PDB entry 3CC4 | X-ray diffraction, 2.70 A resolution | chains Q and 0 of the 31 polymer chains in the assembly

Chain Q:
Protein: 50S ribosomal protein L21e
From: Haloarcula marismortui
UniProt: P12734 (RL21_HALMA); residues 0-95 here correspond to UniProt positions 1-96 (UniProt number = residue number + 1)
Amino-acid sequence (96 residues; row label = number of the first residue in the row; numbering starts at 0):
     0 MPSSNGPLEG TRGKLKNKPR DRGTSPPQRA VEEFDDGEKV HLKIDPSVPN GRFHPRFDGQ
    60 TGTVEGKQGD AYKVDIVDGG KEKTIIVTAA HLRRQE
Unresolved in the structure: 0
Ion coordination: Na+: Asp-20, Gly-22, Ser-24, Ser-46

Chain 0:
Molecule: 23S ribosomal RNA
From: Haloarcula marismortui
Sequence (2923 nucleotides; numbered 1 to 2923; the number before each row is that of its first residue):
     1 GUUGGCUACU AUGCCAGCUG GUGGAUUGCU CGGCUCAGGC GCUGAUGAAG GACGUGCCAA
    61 GCUGCGAUAA GCUGUGGGGA GCCGCACGGA GGCGAAGAAC CACAGAUUUC CGAAUGAGAA
   121 UCUCUCUAAC AAUUGCUUCG CGCAAUGAGG AACCCCGAGA ACUGAAACAU CUCAGUAUCG
   181 GGAGGAACAG AAAACGCAAC GUGAUGUCGU UAGUAACCGC GAGUGAACGC GAUACAGCCC
   241 AAACCGAAGC CCUCACGGGC AAUGUGGUGU CAGGGCUACC UCUCAUCAGC CGACCGUCUU
   301 CACGAAGUCU CUUGGAAUAG AGCGUGAUAC AGGGUGACAA CCCCGUACUG AAGACCAGUA
   361 CGCUGUGCGG UAGUGCCAGA GUAGCGGGGG UUGGAUAUCC CUCGCGAAUA ACGCAGGCAU
   421 CGACUGCGAA GGCUAAACAC AACCUGAGAC CGAUAGUGAA CAAGUAGUGU GAACGAACGC
   481 UGCAAAGUAC CCUCAGAAGG GAGGCGAAAU AGAGCAUGAA AUCAGUUGGC GAUCGAGCGA
   541 CAGGGCAUAC AAGGUCCCUU GACGAAUGAC CGAGACGCGA GUCUCCAGUA AGACUCACGG
   601 GAAGCCGAUG UUCUGUCGUA CGUUUUGAAA AACGAGCCAG GGAGUGUGUC UGUAUGGCAA
   661 GUCUAACCGG AGUAUCCGGG GAGGCACAGG GAAACCGACA UGGCCGCAGG GCUUUGCCCG
   721 AGGGCCGCCG UCUUCAAGGG CGGGGAGCCA UGUGGACACG ACCCGAAUCC GGACGAUCUA
   781 CGCAUGGACA AGAUGAAGCG UGCCGAAAGG CACGUGGAAG UCUGUUAGAG UUGGUGUCCU
   841 ACAAUACCCU CUCGUGAUCU AUGUGUAGGG GUGAAAGGCC CAUCGAGUCC GGCAACAGCU
   901 GGUUCCAAUC GAAACAUGUC GAAGCAUGAC CUCCGCCGAG GUAGUCUGUG AGGUAGAGCG
   961 ACCGAUUGGU GUGUCCGCCU CCGAGAGGAG UCGGCACACC UGUCAAACUC CAAACUUACA
  1021 GACGCUGUUU GACGCGGGGA UUCCGGUGCG CGGGGUAAGC CUGUGUACCA GGAGGGGAAC
  1081 AACCCAGAGA UAGGUUAAGG UCCCCAAGUG UGGAUUAAGU GUAAUCCUCU GAAGGUGGUC
  1141 UCGAGCCCUA GACAGCCGGG AGGUGAGCUU AGAAGCAGCU ACCCUCUAAG AAAAGCGUAA
  1201 CAGCUUACCG GCCGAGGUUU GAGGCGCCCA AAAUGAUCGG GACUCAAAUC CACCACCGAG
  1261 ACCUGUCCGU ACCACUCAUA CUGGUAAUCG AGUAGAUUGG CGCUCUAAUU GGAUGGAAGC
  1321 AGGGGCGAGA GCUCCUGUGG ACCGAUUAGU GACGAAAAUC CUGGCCAUAG UAGCAGCGAU
  1381 AGUCGGGUGA GAACCCCGAC GGCCUAAUGG AUAAGGGUUC CUCAGCACUG CUGAUCAGCU
  1441 GAGGGUUAGC CGGUCCUAAG UCUCACCGCA ACUCGACUGA GACGAAAUGG GAAACAGGUU
  1501 AAUAUUCCUG UGCCAUCAUG CAGUGAAAGU UGACGCCCUG GGGUCGAUCA CGCCGGGCAU
  1561 UCGCCCGGUC GAACCGUCCA ACUCCGUGGA AGCCGUAAUG GCAGGAAGCG GACGAACGGC
  1621 GGCAUAGGGA AACGUGAUUC AACCUGGGGC CCAUGAAAAG ACGAGCAUGA UGUCCGUACC
  1681 GAGAACCGAC ACAGGUGUCC AUGGCGGCGA AAGCCAAGGC CUGUCGGGAG CAACCAACGU
  1741 UAGGGAAUUC GGCAAGUUAG UCCCGUACCU UCGGAAGAAG GGAUGCCUGC UCCGGAACGG
  1801 AGCAGGUCGC AGUGACUCGG AAGCUCGGAC UGUCUAGUAA CAACAUAGGU GACCGCAAAU
  1861 CCGCAAGGAC UCGUACGGUC ACUGAAUCCU GCCCAGUGCA GGUAUCUGAA CACCUCGUAC
  1921 AAGAGGACGA AGGACCUGUC AACGGCGGGG GUAACUAUGA CCCUCUUAAG GUAGCGUAGU
  1981 ACCUUGCCGC AUCAGUAGCG GCUUGCAUGA AUGGAUUAAC CAGAGCUUCA CUGUCCCAAC
  2041 GUUGGGCCCG GUGAACUGUA CAUUCCAGUG CGGAGUCUGG AGACACCCAG GGGGAAGCGA
  2101 AGACCCUAUG GAGCUUUACU GCAGGCUGUC GCUGAGACGU GGUCGCCGAU GUGCAGCAUA
  2161 GGUAGGAGUC GUUACAGAGG UACCCGCGCU AGCGGGCCAC CCAGACAACA GUGAAAUACU
  2221 ACCCGUCGGU GACUGCGACU CUCACUCCGG GAGGAGGACA CCGAUAGCCG GGCAGUUUGA
  2281 CUGGGGCGGU ACGCGCUCGA AAAGAUAUCG AGCGCGCCCU AUGGUCAUCU CAGCCGGGAC
  2341 AGAGACCCGG CGAAGAGUGC AAGAGCAAAA GAUGACUUGA CAGUGUUCUU CCCAACGAGG
  2401 AACGCUGACG CGAAAGCGUG GUCUAGCGAA CCAAUUAGCC UGCUUGAUGC GGGCAAUUGA
  2461 UGACAGAAAA GCUACCCUAG GGAUAACAGA GUCGUCACUC GCAAGAGCAC AUAUCGACCG
  2521 AGUGGCUUGC UACCUCGAUG UCGGUUCCCU CCAUCCUGCC CGUGCAGAAG CGGGCAAGGG
  2581 UGAGGUUGUU CGCCUAUUAA AGGAGGUCGU GAGCUGGGUU UAGACCGUCG UGAGACAGGU
  2641 CGGCUGCUAU CUACUGGGUG UGUAAUGGUG UCUGACAAGA ACGACCGUAU AGUACGAGAG
  2701 GAACUACGGU UGGUGGCCAC UGGUGUACCG GUUGUUCGAG AGAGCACGUG CCGGGUAGCC
  2761 ACGCCACACG GGGUAAGAGC UGAACGCAUC UAAGCUCGAA ACCCACUUGG AAAAGAGACA
  2821 CCGCCGAGGU CCCGCGUACA AGACGCGGUC GAUAGACUCG GGGUGUGCGC GUCGAGGUAA
  2881 CGAGACGUUA AGCCCACGAG CACUAACAGA CCAAAGCCAU CAU
Unresolved in the structure: 1-9, 126-127, 715, 971-998, 1560, 1952-1963, 2137-2236, 2339-2343, 2665-2666, 2915-2923
Modified / non-standard residues: 1MA (6-hydro-1-methyladenosine-5'-monophosphate) at position 628, OMU (o2'-methyluridine 5'-monophosphate) at position 2587, OMG (o2'-methylguanosine-5'-monophosphate) at position 2588, UR3 (3-methyluridine-5'-monophoshate) at position 2619, PSU (pseudouridine-5'-monophosphate) at position 2621
Ion coordination: Na+ site 1 near U12 (its only coordinating residue here); Mg2+ site 1 near G28 (its only coordinating residue here); Na+ site 2: C40, G41, C443; Na+ site 3: G56, G61; Sr2+ site 1: C85, A86; Na+ site 4: U107, U108; Mg2+ site 2 near U115 (its only coordinating residue here); Na+ site 5: C130, U146; Na+ site 6: C141, G142; Sr2+ site 2: G147, A183 (shared with 1 residue of chain M); Mg2+ site 3: C162, U2276; K+ site 1: C162, U163, U172; 57 more Na+ sites not listed; 69 more Mg2+ sites not listed; 43 more Sr2+ sites not listed; 1 more K+ sites not listed
Small-molecule neighbours: anisomycin (ANM): G2102, G2482, A2486, C2487, A2488, U2535, A2538, U2539, G2540, U2541, U2620

Interface between chain Q and chain 0:
Pairs across the interface (112; chain Q residue first):
  Pro-1(Q) with G2299(0), base contact; A2300(0), base contact; U2306(0), phosphate contact; A2307(0), phosphate contact
  Ser-2(Q) with C2296(0), hydrogen bond to the base; U2297(0), hydrogen bond to the base; C2298(0), base contact
  Ser-3(Q) with G2295(0), base contact; C2296(0), hydrogen bond to the phosphate
  Asn-4(Q) with G2295(0), hydrogen bond to the phosphate; C2296(0), phosphate contact; C2391(0), phosphate contact
  Gly-5(Q) with G2295(0), hydrogen bond to the phosphate; C2296(0), hydrogen bond to the phosphate; U2424(0), sugar contact
  Pro-6(Q) with C2296(0), phosphate contact; U2424(0), phosphate contact
  Leu-7(Q) with C2296(0), hydrogen bond to the phosphate; U2297(0), phosphate contact; G2363(0), base contact; C2423(0), sugar contact; U2424(0), sugar contact
  Glu-8(Q) with C2296(0), hydrogen bond to the phosphate; U2297(0), phosphate contact
  Gly-9(Q) with U2297(0), hydrogen bond to the phosphate
  Thr-10(Q) with U2297(0), hydrogen bond to the phosphate
  Arg-11(Q) with A1007(0), hydrogen bond to the phosphate; C1008(0), salt bridge to the phosphate; U2297(0), hydrogen bond to the sugar; C2298(0), salt bridge to the phosphate; G2363(0), hydrogen bond to the phosphate; A2364(0), salt bridge to the phosphate
  Gly-12(Q) with G953(0), phosphate contact
  Lys-13(Q) with G953(0), phosphate contact; A2303(0), phosphate contact; G2304(0), salt bridge to the phosphate
  Leu-14(Q) with A2364(0), hydrogen bond to the sugar; G2365(0), sugar contact
  Lys-15(Q) with U1009(0), salt bridge to the phosphate; A2364(0), phosphate contact; G2365(0), phosphate contact
  Asn-16(Q) with G2365(0), hydrogen bond to the phosphate
  Lys-17(Q) with G953(0), base contact
  Pro-18(Q) with C1010(0), phosphate contact
  Arg-21(Q) with A2353(0), hydrogen bond to the phosphate; A2354(0), salt bridge to the phosphate; C2366(0), phosphate contact
  Gly-22(Q) with C2366(0), hydrogen bond to the phosphate; A2367(0), phosphate contact
  Thr-23(Q) with C2366(0), phosphate contact; A2367(0), hydrogen bond to the phosphate
  Lys-38(Q) with C1019(0), hydrogen bond to the phosphate; A1020(0), salt bridge to the phosphate
  His-40(Q) with U949(0), hydrogen bond to the base; G950(0), hydrogen bond to the sugar
  Lys-42(Q) with A951(0), phosphate contact; G952(0), phosphate contact
  Pro-45(Q) with G2365(0), sugar contact
  Ser-46(Q) with G2365(0), phosphate contact; C2366(0), hydrogen bond to the phosphate; A2370(0), hydrogen bond to the base
  Pro-48(Q) with A2370(0), base contact
  Asn-49(Q) with C2403(0), phosphate contact
  Gly-50(Q) with A2402(0), hydrogen bond to the phosphate; C2403(0), hydrogen bond to the phosphate
  Arg-51(Q) with A2402(0), hydrogen bond to the sugar
  His-53(Q) with C2388(0), sugar contact; U2389(0), sugar contact
  Arg-55(Q) with G2304(0), hydrogen bond to the phosphate; A2305(0), salt bridge to the phosphate; U2389(0), phosphate contact; U2390(0), salt bridge to the phosphate; C2392(0), hydrogen bond to the sugar
  Phe-56(Q) with C2388(0), phosphate contact; U2389(0), phosphate contact
  Asp-57(Q) with A951(0), sugar contact; A2303(0), sugar contact
  Gly-58(Q) with G950(0), hydrogen bond to the base; A951(0), sugar contact; A1018(0), sugar contact
  Gln-59(Q) with A1018(0), hydrogen bond to the sugar
  Thr-60(Q) with A1018(0), hydrogen bond to the sugar; C1019(0), sugar contact
  Gln-67(Q) with G2385(0), base contact; U2386(0), hydrogen bond to the sugar; C2403(0), hydrogen bond to the base; G2404(0), phosphate contact
  Gly-68(Q) with G2404(0), phosphate contact
  Asp-69(Q) with G2404(0), hydrogen bond to the phosphate
  Ala-70(Q) with C2403(0), phosphate contact; G2404(0), phosphate contact
  Asp-77(Q) with C2392(0), hydrogen bond to the sugar; C2393(0), sugar contact
  Gly-78(Q) with C2393(0), sugar contact
  Gly-79(Q) with C2393(0), hydrogen bond to the phosphate; A2394(0), phosphate contact
  Lys-80(Q) with C2393(0), phosphate contact; A2394(0), hydrogen bond to the phosphate; A2395(0), salt bridge to the phosphate
  Lys-82(Q) with C2388(0), phosphate contact; U2389(0), salt bridge to the phosphate; C2392(0), hydrogen bond to the phosphate; C2393(0), salt bridge to the phosphate
  Thr-83(Q) with U2387(0), hydrogen bond to the sugar; C2388(0), hydrogen bond to the phosphate
  Ile-85(Q) with U2387(0), sugar contact; C2403(0), sugar contact
  Gln-94(Q) with G948(0), base contact; U949(0), hydrogen bond to the base; C1019(0), hydrogen bond to the base
  Glu-95(Q) with G948(0), hydrogen bond to the sugar; U949(0), hydrogen bond to the sugar
Interface residues without a listed pair, chain Q (55 interface residues in all): Lys-72, Val-76, Glu-81, Ile-84, Arg-93
Interface residues without a listed pair, chain 0 (53 interface residues in all): G2310, A2311, G2418, U2422, A2425

Overview:
Chain Q and chain 0 form an interface of 55 and 53 residues respectively, with 44 hydrogen bonds and 12 salt
bridges. Polar contacts include Ser-2(Q)/C2296(0), Ser-2(Q)/U2297(0) and His-40(Q)/U949(0). Ligands of chain
0: anisomycin. G147(0) and A183(0) coordinate Sr2+ site 2.
Chain Q is 50S ribosomal protein L21e and chain 0 is 23S ribosomal RNA, both from Haloarcula marismortui; the
structure, Co-crystal Structure of Anisomycin Bound to the 50S Ribosomal Subunit, was determined by X-ray
diffraction (same publication as 3CC2, 3CC7, 3CCE, 3CCJ, 3CCL, 3CCM and 6 further entries).
